PDB entry 8QN6 | electron microscopy, 2.40 A resolution | chains F and A

# Chain F (and A)
Molecule: Amyloid-beta A4 protein
Source organism: Homo sapiens
Notes: chain A of this document is another copy of the same molecule, construct and numbering; everything in this record applies to it too
Reference sequence: B4DM00 (B4DM00_HUMAN); residues 1-40 here correspond to UniProt positions 430-469 (UniProt number = residue number + 429)
Sequence (40 residues; each row starts with the number of its first residue):
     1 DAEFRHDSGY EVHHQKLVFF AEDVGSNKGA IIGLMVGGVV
Unresolved in the structure: 39-40
What the authors report for this chain:
  - self-association interface (contacts with another copy of this molecule); pairs are residue here / residue on that copy: Glu3-Arg5 (salt bridge)
  - contacts within the chain: Phe4-Phe20 (pi stacking)

# Interface between chain F and chain A
Pairs across the interface (19; chain F residue first):
  Gln15(F) with Met35(A); Val36(A); Gly37(A)
  Lys16(F) with Met35(A)
  Leu17(F) with Gly33(A)
  Phe19(F) with Ile32(A), hydrophobic
  Val24(F) with Asn27(A)
  Gly25(F) with Gly25(A); Asn27(A)
  Ser26(F) with Gly25(A)
  Asn27(F) with Val24(A); Gly25(A)
  Ile32(F) with Phe19(A), hydrophobic
  Gly33(F) with Leu17(A)
  Met35(F) with Gln15(A); Leu17(A), hydrophobic
  Val36(F) with Gln15(A), hydrogen bond (backbone-side chain)
  Gly37(F) with His14(A), hydrogen bond (backbone-side chain); Gln15(A)
Other interface residues (no listed pair), chain F (14 interface residues in all): Leu34
Other interface residues (no listed pair), chain A (14 interface residues in all): Lys16, Ser26

# Summary
Chain F and chain A each contribute 14 residues to their interface; the contacts include 2 hydrogen bonds.
Polar contacts include Val36(F)-Gln15(A) and Gly37(F)-His14(A). From the paper: a self-association interface
involving Glu3(F) and Arg5(F); contacts within the chain involving Phe4(F) and Phe20(F).
Both chains are Amyloid-beta A4 protein (Homo sapiens). Entry 8QN6 (Amyloid-beta 40 type 2 filament from the
leptomeninges of individual with Alzheimer's disease and cerebral amyloid ...) was determined by electron
microscopy, deposited together with 8QN7.
